PDB entry 8AN9 | X-ray diffraction, 1.27 A resolution | chains C and D of the 7 polymer chains in the assembly

Chain C (and D):
Molecule: Fucose-binding lectin PA-IIL
From: Pseudomonas aeruginosa PAO1
Notes: chain D of this document is another copy of the same molecule, construct and numbering; everything in this record applies to it too
UniProtKB: Q9HYN5 (Q9HYN5_PSEAE); residues 1-114 here correspond to UniProt positions 2-115 (UniProt number = residue number + 1)
Sequence (114 residues; numbered 1 to 114; the number before each row is that of its first residue):
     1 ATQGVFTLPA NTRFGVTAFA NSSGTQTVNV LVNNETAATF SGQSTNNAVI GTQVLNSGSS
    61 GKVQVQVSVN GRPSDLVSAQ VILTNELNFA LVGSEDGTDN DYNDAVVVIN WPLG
Metal / ion sites: Ca2+ site 1: N21, D101, N103, D104 (together with ZDC) (shared with G114(D) of chain D); Ca2+ site 2: E95, D99, D101, D104 (together with ZDC); Ca2+ site 3: G114 (together with ZDC) (shared with N21(D), D101(D), N103(D), D104(D) of chain D)
Residues lining bound ligands: ZDC (3,7-anhydro-2,8-dideoxy-L-glycero-D-gluco-octonic acid): N21, S22, S23, T45, E95, D96, G97, D99, D101, N103, D104

Chain C / chain D interface:
Contacting residue pairs - 50 pairs, chain C then chain D:
  R13(C) - T45(D)  hydrogen bond (side chain-backbone)
  R13(C) - N46(D)  hydrogen bond
  G15(C) - N47(D)
  T17(C) - F19(D)
  F19(C) - T17(D)
  N21(C) - L113(D)
  N21(C) - G114(D)  hydrogen bond (side chain-backbone)
  T45(C) - R13(D)  hydrogen bond (backbone-side chain)
  T45(C) - G114(D)
  N46(C) - R13(D)  hydrogen bond
  N46(C) - V54(D)
  N47(C) - G15(D)
  N47(C) - N110(D)  hydrogen bond
  N47(C) - L113(D)
  V54(C) - N46(D)
  V77(C) - L83(D)  hydrophobic
  V77(C) - T84(D)
  S78(C) - L83(D)
  A79(C) - L83(D)  hydrophobic
  V81(C) - V81(D)  hydrophobic
  L83(C) - V77(D)  hydrophobic
  L83(C) - S78(D)
  L83(C) - A79(D)  hydrophobic
  T84(C) - V77(D)
  T84(C) - Y102(D)
  E86(C) - N100(D)
  L87(C) - G93(D)
  L87(C) - Y102(D)
  L87(C) - N103(D)
  F89(C) - L91(D)  hydrophobic
  F89(C) - V106(D)  hydrophobic
  L91(C) - F89(D)  hydrophobic
  G93(C) - L87(D)
  N100(C) - E86(D)
  D101(C) - G114(D)
  Y102(C) - T84(D)
  Y102(C) - L87(D)
  N103(C) - P112(D)  hydrogen bond (side chain-backbone)
  N103(C) - L113(D)
  N103(C) - G114(D)  hydrogen bond (side chain-backbone)
  V106(C) - F89(D)  hydrophobic
  N110(C) - N47(D)  hydrogen bond
  P112(C) - N103(D)  hydrogen bond (backbone-side chain)
  L113(C) - N21(D)
  L113(C) - N47(D)
  L113(C) - N103(D)
  G114(C) - N21(D)  hydrogen bond (backbone-side chain)
  G114(C) - T45(D)
  G114(C) - D101(D)
  G114(C) - N103(D)  hydrogen bond (backbone-side chain)
Other interface residues (no listed pair), chain C (34 interface residues in all): S22, V49, T52, V92, V108
Other interface residues (no listed pair), chain D (34 interface residues in all): S22, V49, T52, V92, V108

In short:
The chain C/chain D interface involves 34 residues from each chain, with 12 hydrogen bonds. Polar pairs
include R13(C)-T45(D), R13(C)-N46(D) and N21(C)-G114(D). Chain C binds compound ZDC. The Ca2+ site 1 is built
by N21(C), D101(C), N103(C) and D104(C).
Chain C and chain D are both Fucose-binding lectin PA-IIL (Pseudomonas aeruginosa PAO1); the structure,
Fucosylated mixed-chirality linear peptide FHP5 bound to the fucose binding lectin LecB PA-IIL from
Pseudomonas aeruginosa ..., was determined by X-ray diffraction, deposited together with 8ANO, 8ANR and 8AOO.
